PDB entry 6VKN | electron microscopy, 3.70 A resolution | chains A and B of the 12 polymer chains in the assembly

== Chain A ==
Protein: Envelope glycoprotein gp160
From: Human immunodeficiency virus 1
UniProtKB: Q2N0S6 (Q2N0S6_9HIV1); the construct lacks a stretch of the UniProt sequence and is renumbered around it, so the offset changes along the chain: 31-141 = UniProt 30-140; 150-185 = UniProt 141-176; 188-309 = UniProt 187-308; 312-323 = UniProt 309-320; 2 more segments
Amino-acid sequence (475 residues; each row starts with the number of its first residue; note: 13 numbers in that range are skipped by the numbering (no residue carries them; nothing is unmodelled there); a row labelled like 185A-185J holds insertion residues (185A, then the next letters in order)):
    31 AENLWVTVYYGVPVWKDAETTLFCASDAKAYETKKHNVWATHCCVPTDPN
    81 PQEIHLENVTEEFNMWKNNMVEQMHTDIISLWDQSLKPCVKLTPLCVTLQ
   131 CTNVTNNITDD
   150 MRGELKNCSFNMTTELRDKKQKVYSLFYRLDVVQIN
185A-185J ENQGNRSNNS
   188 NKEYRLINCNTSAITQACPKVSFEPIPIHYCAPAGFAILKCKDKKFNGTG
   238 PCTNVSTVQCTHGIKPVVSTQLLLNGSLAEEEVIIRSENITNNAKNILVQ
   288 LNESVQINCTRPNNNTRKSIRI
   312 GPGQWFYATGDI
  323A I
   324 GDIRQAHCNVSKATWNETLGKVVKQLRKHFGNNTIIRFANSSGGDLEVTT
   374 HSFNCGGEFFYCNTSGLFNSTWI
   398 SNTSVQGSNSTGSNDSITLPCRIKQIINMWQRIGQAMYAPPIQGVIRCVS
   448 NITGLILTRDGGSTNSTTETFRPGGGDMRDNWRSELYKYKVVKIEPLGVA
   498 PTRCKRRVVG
Unresolved in the structure: 61-65, 185A-185J, 398-412, 504-507
Disulfides: Cys-119/Cys-205, Cys-126/Cys-196, Cys-131/Cys-157, Cys-218/Cys-247, Cys-228/Cys-239, Cys-296/Cys-331, Cys-378/Cys-445, Cys-385/Cys-418
Covalently attached groups: N-acetylglucosamine (NAG) linked to Asn-88, Asn-133, Asn-156, Asn-160, Asn-197, Asn-234, Asn-241, Asn-262, Asn-276, Asn-289, Asn-295, Asn-301, Asn-332, Asn-339, Asn-355, Asn-386, Asn-392, Asn-448
Sequence notes: engineered mutation Lys-64 (Glu63 in Q2N0S6), Cys-73 (Ala72 in Q2N0S6), Thr-240 (Pro239 in Q2N0S6), Asn-241 (Ser240 in Q2N0S6), Ile-271 (Met270 in Q2N0S6), Leu-288 (Phe287 in Q2N0S6), Glu-290 (Thr289 in Q2N0S6), Ser-291 (Pro290 in Q2N0S6), Trp-316 (Ala313 in Q2N0S6), Asn-332 (Thr330 in Q2N0S6), Cys-501 (Ala498 in Q2N0S6)

== Chain B ==
Protein: BG505 SOSIPv5.2 gp41
From: Human immunodeficiency virus 1
UniProtKB: Q2N0S6 (Q2N0S6_9HIV1); residues 512-664 here correspond to UniProt positions 509-661 (UniProt number = residue number - 3)
Amino-acid sequence (153 residues; numbered 512 to 664; the number before each row is that of its first residue):
   512 AVGIGAVFLGFLGAAGSTMGAASMTLTVQARNLLSGIVQQQSNLLRAPEC
   562 QQHLLKLTVWGIKQLQARVLAVERYLRDQQLLGIWGCSGKLICCTNVPWN
   612 SSWSNRNLSEIWDNMTWLQWDKEISNYTQIIYGLLEESQNQQEKNEQDLL
   662 ALD
Unresolved in the structure: 512-518, 547-560
Disulfides: Cys-598/Cys-604
Covalently attached groups: glycan linked to Asn-611; N-acetylglucosamine (NAG) linked to Asn-618, Asn-637
Sequence notes: engineered mutation Pro-559 (Ile556 in Q2N0S6), Cys-561 (Ala558 in Q2N0S6), Cys-605 (Thr602 in Q2N0S6)
What the authors report for this chain:
  - conformationally variable residues: Gln-658 to Asp-664

== Chain A / chain B interface ==
Disulfides between the chains: Cys-74(A)/Cys-561(B)
Contacting residue pairs - 88 pairs, chain A then chain B:
  Glu-32(A) / Asn-618(B)
  Leu-34(A) / Pro-609(B)
  Leu-34(A) / Trp-610(B)  hydrogen bond (backbone-backbone)
  Leu-34(A) / Leu-619(B)  hydrophobic
  Trp-35(A) / Thr-606(B)
  Trp-35(A) / Val-608(B)
  Trp-35(A) / Pro-609(B)
  Val-36(A) / Thr-606(B)
  Val-36(A) / Val-608(B)
  Val-36(A) / Pro-609(B)
  Val-36(A) / Trp-610(B)  hydrophobic
  Val-36(A) / Trp-614(B)  hydrophobic
  Val-36(A) / Ile-642(B)  hydrophobic
  Thr-37(A) / Cys-604(B)
  Thr-37(A) / Cys-605(B)
  Val-38(A) / Leu-602(B)
  Val-38(A) / Ile-603(B)
  Val-38(A) / Cys-604(B)  hydrogen bond (backbone-backbone)
  Tyr-39(A) / Leu-602(B)
  Tyr-39(A) / Ile-603(B)  hydrophobic
  Tyr-39(A) / Trp-623(B)
  Tyr-39(A) / Trp-628(B)  hydrophobic
  Tyr-40(A) / Leu-537(B)
  Tyr-40(A) / Tyr-586(B)
  Tyr-40(A) / Gln-590(B)
  Tyr-40(A) / Leu-602(B)  hydrogen bond (backbone-backbone)
  Gly-41(A) / Leu-537(B)
  Gly-41(A) / Gln-540(B)
  Val-42(A) / Leu-537(B)
  Val-42(A) / Trp-628(B)  hydrophobic
  Val-44(A) / Trp-628(B)
  Val-44(A) / Leu-629(B)  hydrophobic
  Val-44(A) / Asp-632(B)
  Trp-45(A) / Leu-523(B)
  Trp-45(A) / Leu-629(B)
  Lys-46(A) / Asp-632(B)  salt bridge
  Phe-53(A) / Lys-574(B)
  Phe-53(A) / Gln-575(B)
  Phe-53(A) / Ala-578(B)  hydrophobic
  Thr-71(A) / His-564(B)
  His-72(A) / His-564(B)
  His-72(A) / Trp-571(B)  hydrogen bond
  Cys-74(A) / Cys-561(B)  disulfide
  Gln-82(A) / Phe-519(B)
  Gln-82(A) / Leu-520(B)
  Ile-84(A) / Phe-519(B)  hydrophobic
  Leu-86(A) / Leu-523(B)
  Glu-87(A) / Gly-527(B)
  Asn-88(A) / Gly-527(B)
  Val-89(A) / Ala-526(B)  hydrophobic
  Val-89(A) / Gly-527(B)
  Asp-107(A) / Lys-574(B)  salt bridge
  Ser-110(A) / Trp-571(B)
  Gln-114(A) / Leu-568(B)
  Ala-221(A) / Ser-546(B)
  Ala-221(A) / Ala-582(B)
  Gly-222(A) / Leu-544(B)
  Ala-224(A) / Phe-522(B)  hydrophobic
  Thr-244(A) / Leu-523(B)
  Gln-246(A) / Phe-519(B)
  Lys-490(A) / Arg-585(B)
  Ile-491(A) / Phe-522(B)  hydrophobic
  Ile-491(A) / Leu-523(B)  hydrophobic
  Ile-491(A) / Arg-585(B)  hydrogen bond (backbone-side chain)
  Glu-492(A) / Arg-585(B)  salt bridge
  Pro-493(A) / Leu-544(B)  hydrophobic
  Pro-493(A) / Asp-589(B)
  Leu-494(A) / Asp-589(B)
  Val-496(A) / Trp-631(B)  hydrogen bond (backbone-side chain)
  Ala-497(A) / Met-530(B)  hydrophobic
  Ala-497(A) / Trp-623(B)  hydrophobic
  Ala-497(A) / Trp-631(B)
  Pro-498(A) / Trp-610(B)  hydrophobic
  Pro-498(A) / Leu-619(B)
  Pro-498(A) / Ile-622(B)  hydrophobic
  Pro-498(A) / Trp-623(B)  hydrogen bond (backbone-side chain)
  Pro-498(A) / Trp-631(B)
  Thr-499(A) / Trp-623(B)
  Cys-501(A) / Cys-605(B)  hydrophobic
  Lys-502(A) / Thr-606(B)
  Lys-502(A) / Asn-607(B)
  Arg-503(A) / Trp-596(B)  hydrogen bond (side chain-backbone)
  Arg-503(A) / Gly-597(B)  hydrogen bond (side chain-backbone)
  Arg-503(A) / Cys-605(B)  hydrogen bond (side chain-backbone)
  Arg-503(A) / Thr-606(B)
  Arg-503(A) / Asn-607(B)  hydrogen bond (backbone-side chain)
  Arg-503(A) / Gln-650(B)  hydrogen bond
  Arg-503(A) / Gln-653(B)  hydrogen bond
Other interface residues (no listed pair), chain A (51 interface residues in all): Pro-43, Thr-51, Leu-52, Leu-111, Phe-223, Leu-226, Val-245, Arg-500
Other interface residues (no listed pair), chain B (59 interface residues in all): Gly-524, Ala-525, Ala-533, Ser-534, Thr-536, Ala-541, Leu-545, Leu-592, Leu-593, Cys-598, Lys-601, Tyr-643, Leu-646

== In short ==
51 residues of chain A face 59 of chain B across their interface, with 1 disulfide bond, 13 hydrogen bonds and
3 salt bridges. Among the polar pairs are Lys-46(A)/Asp-632(B), Asp-107(A)/Lys-574(B) and
Glu-492(A)/Arg-585(B). N-acetylglucosamine is covalently linked to Asn-88(A), Asn-133(A), Asn-156(A),
Asn-160(A), Asn-197(A) and Asn-234(A) and 12 more. From the paper: conformational variability at Gln-658(B).
Here chain A is Envelope glycoprotein gp160 and chain B is BG505 SOSIPv5.2 gp41, both from Human
immunodeficiency virus 1. Entry 6VKN (BG505 SOSIP.v5.2.N241.N289 in complex with rhesus macaque Fab RM19R) was
determined by electron microscopy (same publication as 6VL5 and 6VL6).
